PDB entry 8OOT | electron microscopy, 2.85 A resolution | chains I and J

[Chain I]
Name: Chromatin-remodeling complex subunit IES6
Source organism: Thermochaetoides thermophila
UniProt: G0S590 (G0S590_CHATD); residue numbers follow UniProt; this construct covers 1-219
Chain sequence (219 residues; each row starts with the number of its first residue):
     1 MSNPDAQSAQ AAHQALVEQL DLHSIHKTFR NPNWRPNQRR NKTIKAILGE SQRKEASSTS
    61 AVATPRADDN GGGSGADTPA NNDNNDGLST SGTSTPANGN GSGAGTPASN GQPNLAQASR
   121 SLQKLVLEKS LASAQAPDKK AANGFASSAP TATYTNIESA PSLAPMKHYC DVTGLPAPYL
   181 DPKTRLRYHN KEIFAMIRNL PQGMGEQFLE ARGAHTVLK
Not modelled in the structure: 1-6, 53-154, 218-219

[Chain J]
Name: Actin-related protein 5
Source organism: Thermochaetoides thermophila
UniProt: G0S589 (G0S589_CHATD); residues 1-769 here correspond to UniProt positions 98-866 (UniProt number = residue number + 97)
Chain sequence (769 residues; each row starts with the number of its first residue):
     1 MAPSAVAEPP PIPQRDEPWK RLPPPTVYPV KEARFEKYIP PQLDGRERAL AQPPGQVAIV
    61 IDNGSHSVRA GWNFEDKPRL AIPPIMSKYR DRKMGKTFSF AGSDCYADTT ARSHIRNAFE
   121 AGTGIVSNWD VMEHVLDYVF VKLGMNECDG AIDMPIVMTE AVANLPYSRK SMSEIIFECY
   181 GAPSLVYGID SLFSFRHNQG QTGLVVSSSY SATHVIPVYN RKALLSQAIR LNWGGWHMAE
   241 YMLKLLKLKY YTGFPGKLNS SQTEHMVRDF CYVSLDYDRE LAGYLDWTGL EDRERIVQYP
   301 YTEEVVVQKT EEELARIAER KKESGRRLQE QAAKMRLERL MKKEQELEYY KDIQRRMQGE
   361 SKKEIKRLLD EAELKDEAAL ERVIRDLERS IKRARQKDLG EPEEEEVPDF SLLDVPDDQL
   421 DEAGLRQKRQ QRLLKSNWEA RQRAKAEKEA EKARLAEEAR LDEERRKNDL EGWLEEKRQL
   481 RLAKLNQLKE RERLKADLGN RKSLASQIRM KNIANLASDN PTGSGSRKRR RGGAGADQDD
   541 DFGADDADWG VYRSVAIGAN KGDDSDDEEG EEDLEAAIRS LENDLLRYDK TFSYDMTLDA
   601 QRDWSKSLLH AFRYGPRPFD PSSQAETHRV HLNVERIRVP EVLFQPAAIA GVDQAGLVEI
   661 AGDILCQRLP SLPGIQDAPD AFLRDVFLTG GNTLFQNFDE RLRQGLMALL PVGAPLRVRR
   721 AQDAILDAWR GAAGWACTEE AKAAWITREE YLEKGGEYIK EHDLGNAFA
Not modelled in the structure: 1-16, 108-110, 148-152, 305-600, 768-769
Bound ions: Mg2+: D190 (together with ATP)
Ligand contacts: ATP: D62, G64, S65, H66, S67, R69, D190, S209, Y210, S211, A212, G235, W236, E264, R268, G690, G691, N692, L694, F695, I725

[Chain I / chain J interface]
Pairs across the interface (112; chain I residue first):
  Q14(I) - M94(J)
  L16(I) - F35(J)  hydrophobic
  L16(I) - Y106(J)
  V17(I) - F98(J)  hydrophobic
  V17(I) - F100(J)
  E18(I) - K96(J)  salt bridge
  E18(I) - F98(J)
  Q19(I) - Y38(J)
  L20(I) - F35(J)  hydrophobic
  L20(I) - Y38(J)  hydrophobic
  L20(I) - F100(J)
  L20(I) - D104(J)
  D21(I) - F98(J)
  D21(I) - S99(J)  hydrogen bond (side chain-backbone)
  D21(I) - F100(J)
  L22(I) - S99(J)  hydrogen bond (backbone-backbone)
  L22(I) - A101(J)  hydrophobic
  L22(I) - Y138(J)  hydrophobic
  H23(I) - T97(J)
  T28(I) - N146(J)  hydrogen bond
  T28(I) - E147(J)  hydrogen bond (side chain-backbone)
  F29(I) - D137(J)
  F29(I) - F140(J)  hydrophobic
  F29(I) - M145(J)
  F29(I) - C179(J)
  F29(I) - Y180(J)  hydrophobic
  R30(I) - E133(J)  salt bridge
  R30(I) - D137(J)  salt bridge
  R30(I) - C179(J)
  R30(I) - Y180(J)
  N31(I) - E178(J)  hydrogen bond (side chain-backbone)
  N31(I) - C179(J)  hydrogen bond (backbone-backbone)
  W34(I) - E133(J)
  W34(I) - E178(J)  hydrogen bond
  W34(I) - C179(J)  hydrophobic
  R40(I) - W129(J)
  R40(I) - D130(J)  salt bridge
  R40(I) - E133(J)  salt bridge
  R40(I) - Y167(J)  hydrogen bond (backbone-side chain)
  R40(I) - I175(J)
  N41(I) - S127(J)
  N41(I) - N128(J)  hydrogen bond
  N41(I) - W129(J)  hydrogen bond (side chain-backbone)
  N41(I) - D130(J)  hydrogen bond
  K42(I) - S127(J)
  K42(I) - Y167(J)
  T43(I) - E120(J)
  I44(I) - E120(J)  hydrogen bond (backbone-side chain)
  I44(I) - T123(J)
  I44(I) - I125(J)  hydrophobic
  I47(I) - L165(J)  hydrophobic
  I47(I) - Y167(J)  hydrophobic
  L48(I) - L165(J)  hydrophobic
  T155(I) - A163(J)
  N156(I) - A163(J)
  N156(I) - L165(J)
  N156(I) - R230(J)
  E158(I) - V162(J)
  E158(I) - L225(J)
  E158(I) - A228(J)
  E158(I) - I229(J)
  E158(I) - R230(J)  hydrogen bond (backbone-backbone)
  S159(I) - R230(J)
  S159(I) - N232(J)
  S159(I) - Q654(J)
  A160(I) - I229(J)  hydrophobic
  A160(I) - Q654(J)  hydrogen bond (backbone-side chain)
  A160(I) - A655(J)  hydrogen bond (backbone-backbone)
  P161(I) - A655(J)
  S162(I) - A655(J)
  S162(I) - E659(J)  hydrogen bond
  M166(I) - A647(J)
  M166(I) - A648(J)  hydrophobic
  K167(I) - D278(J)  salt bridge
  K167(I) - Q645(J)  hydrogen bond
  K167(I) - A648(J)
  Y169(I) - Y277(J)
  Y169(I) - D278(J)
  Y169(I) - L281(J)  hydrophobic
  Y169(I) - Q645(J)  hydrogen bond
  Y169(I) - A648(J)  hydrophobic
  Y169(I) - I649(J)  hydrophobic
  C170(I) - R638(J)
  V172(I) - F612(J)
  T173(I) - F612(J)
  T173(I) - V634(J)
  G174(I) - L281(J)
  G174(I) - R638(J)
  L175(I) - L281(J)
  L175(I) - L285(J)  hydrophobic
  L175(I) - V634(J)  hydrophobic
  P176(I) - L281(J)
  H189(I) - L608(J)
  N190(I) - L608(J)
  E192(I) - R602(J)  salt bridge
  E192(I) - S607(J)
  E192(I) - L608(J)  hydrogen bond (side chain-backbone)
  E192(I) - L609(J)  hydrogen bond (side chain-backbone)
  I193(I) - L608(J)  hydrophobic
  M196(I) - Y251(J)
  M196(I) - L609(J)  hydrophobic
  M196(I) - R613(J)  hydrogen bond
  L200(I) - Y251(J)
  P201(I) - Y251(J)
  M204(I) - L248(J)  hydrophobic
  M204(I) - Y251(J)  hydrophobic
  Q207(I) - L248(J)
  F208(I) - L248(J)  hydrophobic
  A211(I) - Y241(J)
  A211(I) - L248(J)  hydrophobic
  R212(I) - A650(J)
  R212(I) - G651(J)
Interface residues without a listed pair, chain I (55 interface residues in all): H13, R39, L163, A164, D171, E210
Interface residues without a listed pair, chain J (71 interface residues in all): A111, R112, V141, S168, H214, K244, A282, D653, I660

[Summary]
Chain I and chain J form an interface of 55 and 71 residues respectively, with 21 hydrogen bonds and 7 salt
bridges. Polar pairs include E18(I)-K96(J), R30(I)-E133(J) and R30(I)-D137(J). Ligands of chain J: ATP.
Chain I is Chromatin-remodeling complex subunit IES6 and chain J is Actin-related protein 5, both from
Thermochaetoides thermophila; the structure, CryoEM Structure INO80core Hexasome complex Arp5 Ies6 refinement
state2, was determined by electron microscopy together with 8OO7, 8OO9, 8OOA, 8OOC, 8OOF, 8OOP, 8OOR and 8OOS
from the same study.
